PDB entry 6HIV | electron microscopy, 7.80 A resolution (low resolution: residue-level contacts below are approximate; hydrogen-bond / salt-bridge calls are withheld) | chains Cn and CA of the 154 polymer chains in the assembly

Chain Cn:
Molecule: mS38
From: Trypanosoma brucei brucei
UniProtKB: Q57VQ9 (Q57VQ9_TRYB2); residue numbers follow UniProt; this construct covers 1-250
Amino-acid sequence (250 residues; each row starts with the number of its first residue):
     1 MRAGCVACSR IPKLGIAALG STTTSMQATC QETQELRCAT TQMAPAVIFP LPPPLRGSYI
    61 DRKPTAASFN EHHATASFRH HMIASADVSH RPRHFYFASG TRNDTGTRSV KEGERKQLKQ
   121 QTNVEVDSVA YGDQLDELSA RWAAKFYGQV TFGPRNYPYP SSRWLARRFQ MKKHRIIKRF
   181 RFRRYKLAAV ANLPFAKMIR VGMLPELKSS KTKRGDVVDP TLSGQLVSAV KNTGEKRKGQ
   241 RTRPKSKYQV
Unresolved in the structure: 1-140

Chain CA:
Molecule: 9s rRNA
From: Trypanosoma brucei brucei
Sequence (621 nucleotides; each row starts with the number of its first residue):
     1 UAAAUUAUGG UCAAUUGUUA GUAUUCAUAU UAAUUUUUUU AAAUGUUUUA UCAUUUUAUA
    61 AAGGUUUAUU UUUGAAAGAU UUUUUGUAUA AAAUUUUAGG AAUAGUUAAU AAUAAUUUAU
   121 AAUUUUGAUU AGAUUGUUUU GUUAAUGCUA UUAGAUGGGU GUGGAAAAAU AAAAAAAAUA
   181 AUUAAUAUAU AUCAAUAAUA AAUUAAAUUA AUCUAUUAGU CAGAAAUGGA UGCCAGCCGU
   241 UGCGGUAAUU UCUAUGCUUU UAAAUAUUAU ACAAUUAUCA UAUUAAAUUG UUAAGUGUUG
   301 AUUUAACCAA UAAAAAUAUA AAUAAUUUUU AUUUGUUUUU AAACACCAUU AGGUAUAUGC
   361 AAAUAUAAAA UUAUAGUAAU UAUAAAUUAU AUUAUAUUAU AUUUAUUCAU AUAAUUAAUA
   421 GGAUAAUAUU UGUAGUUUUU GAUACCAUGA UAAGGAUUAU AAAUUGAAAG UGUUAAUAUC
   481 AUAAUCAAAA UUUAUUAUUU AUAUUAAAUA UGUAUGUGUA GAUAAAAUAA GAAAUUAAAA
   541 AGGUAUUGUU GCCCACCAAU UUUUAUAAUA AAAAUAACGU GCAGUAAUUA AUAUAUUUAU
   601 AAAAAUAUAU UUUUUUUUUU U
Construct notes: conflict U298 (C2839 in 343546), U473 (G3014 in 343546); expression tag (614-621)
Bound ions: Mg2+ site 1 near A27 (its only coordinating residue here); Mg2+ site 2: A61, A155; Mg2+ site 3 near U65 (its only coordinating residue here); Mg2+ site 4 near A68 (its only coordinating residue here); Mg2+ site 5 near A76 (its only coordinating residue here); Mg2+ site 6: A224, A225; Mg2+ site 7: U281, A367; Mg2+ site 8 near U339 (its only coordinating residue here); Mg2+ site 9 near A385 (its only coordinating residue here); Mg2+ site 10: A386, U387; Mg2+ site 11 near A541 (its only coordinating residue here); Mg2+ site 12 near U563 (its only coordinating residue here); 4 more Mg2+ sites not listed
Ligand contacts:
  - spermidine (SPD), molecule 1: A27, U28, G239, A266, U267, U268
  - spermidine (SPD), molecule 2: A218, U259, U261, A262, A263, A264
  - spermidine (SPD), molecule 3: U398, A399, U457, U458, A459
  - spermidine (SPD), molecule 4: A452, A453, G454, G466, A467, A468, A469, G470
  - spermine (SPM): U66, U67, U95, U96, U97, U125, U126, G127, A128, U129

Interface between chain Cn and chain CA:
Pairs across the interface (126; chain Cn residue first):
  Arg141(Cn) - A280(CA)
  Arg141(Cn) - A361(CA)
  Arg141(Cn) - A362(CA)
  Arg141(Cn) - A363(CA)
  Arg141(Cn) - U594(CA)
  Arg141(Cn) - A595(CA)
  Trp142(Cn) - A362(CA)
  Ala143(Cn) - A280(CA)
  Ala144(Cn) - A280(CA)
  Lys145(Cn) - C279(CA)
  Lys145(Cn) - A280(CA)
  Lys145(Cn) - U364(CA)
  Lys145(Cn) - U594(CA)
  Phe146(Cn) - C279(CA)
  Phe146(Cn) - A593(CA)
  Phe146(Cn) - U594(CA)
  Gln149(Cn) - U372(CA)
  Thr151(Cn) - U278(CA)
  Thr151(Cn) - C279(CA)
  Phe152(Cn) - U371(CA)
  Phe152(Cn) - U381(CA)
  Phe152(Cn) - A382(CA)
  Gly153(Cn) - A382(CA)
  Pro154(Cn) - A382(CA)
  Pro154(Cn) - U383(CA)
  Arg155(Cn) - A277(CA)
  Arg155(Cn) - U278(CA)
  Asn156(Cn) - A277(CA)
  Asn156(Cn) - U278(CA)
  Tyr157(Cn) - U278(CA)
  Tyr157(Cn) - U383(CA)
  Tyr157(Cn) - A384(CA)
  Tyr157(Cn) - U612(CA)
  Pro158(Cn) - U278(CA)
  Pro158(Cn) - A384(CA)
  Tyr159(Cn) - U278(CA)
  Tyr159(Cn) - U611(CA)
  Tyr159(Cn) - U612(CA)
  Pro160(Cn) - U278(CA)
  Ser161(Cn) - U612(CA)
  Ser162(Cn) - A382(CA)
  Ser162(Cn) - U383(CA)
  Ser162(Cn) - U612(CA)
  Arg163(Cn) - A591(CA)
  Arg163(Cn) - U592(CA)
  Arg163(Cn) - U611(CA)
  Arg163(Cn) - U612(CA)
  Arg163(Cn) - U613(CA)
  Trp164(Cn) - A382(CA)
  Trp164(Cn) - U383(CA)
  Trp164(Cn) - U544(CA)
  Leu165(Cn) - A382(CA)
  Ala166(Cn) - U592(CA)
  Ala166(Cn) - A593(CA)
  Arg167(Cn) - U544(CA)
  Arg167(Cn) - G584(CA)
  Arg167(Cn) - A591(CA)
  Arg167(Cn) - U592(CA)
  Arg168(Cn) - A382(CA)
  Gln170(Cn) - A593(CA)
  Gln170(Cn) - U594(CA)
  Met171(Cn) - A555(CA)
  Met171(Cn) - A603(CA)
  Lys172(Cn) - A373(CA)
  Lys172(Cn) - U374(CA)
  Lys173(Cn) - U594(CA)
  Lys173(Cn) - A595(CA)
  His174(Cn) - A599(CA)
  His174(Cn) - A602(CA)
  His174(Cn) - A603(CA)
  Arg175(Cn) - C556(CA)
  Arg175(Cn) - A572(CA)
  Lys178(Cn) - A599(CA)
  Lys178(Cn) - A601(CA)
  Lys178(Cn) - A602(CA)
  Arg179(Cn) - A571(CA)
  Arg179(Cn) - A572(CA)
  Arg181(Cn) - U597(CA)
  Arg181(Cn) - U598(CA)
  Arg181(Cn) - A599(CA)
  Phe182(Cn) - A568(CA)
  Phe182(Cn) - A599(CA)
  Phe182(Cn) - A601(CA)
  Arg183(Cn) - A567(CA)
  Arg183(Cn) - A568(CA)
  Arg183(Cn) - U569(CA)
  Arg183(Cn) - A570(CA)
  Arg183(Cn) - A571(CA)
  Tyr185(Cn) - A567(CA)
  Lys186(Cn) - A567(CA)
  Leu187(Cn) - A567(CA)
  Arg200(Cn) - A567(CA)
  Gly202(Cn) - A567(CA)
  Met203(Cn) - A567(CA)
  Ser209(Cn) - A568(CA)
  Ser210(Cn) - A568(CA)
  Ser210(Cn) - U569(CA)
  Thr212(Cn) - U569(CA)
  Lys213(Cn) - A568(CA)
  Lys213(Cn) - U569(CA)
  Lys213(Cn) - A570(CA)
  Arg214(Cn) - A567(CA)
  Lys236(Cn) - U339(CA)
  Lys236(Cn) - U354(CA)
  Lys238(Cn) - U339(CA)
  Lys238(Cn) - U340(CA)
  Gly239(Cn) - U338(CA)
  Gly239(Cn) - U339(CA)
  Gln240(Cn) - U338(CA)
  Gln240(Cn) - G359(CA)
  Arg241(Cn) - U337(CA)
  Arg241(Cn) - U338(CA)
  Arg241(Cn) - G359(CA)
  Arg241(Cn) - C360(CA)
  Arg241(Cn) - A361(CA)
  Thr242(Cn) - U338(CA)
  Thr242(Cn) - A355(CA)
  Arg243(Cn) - U336(CA)
  Arg243(Cn) - A361(CA)
  Pro244(Cn) - U596(CA)
  Lys245(Cn) - U597(CA)
  Ser246(Cn) - U597(CA)
  Ser246(Cn) - U598(CA)
  Lys247(Cn) - U598(CA)
  Lys247(Cn) - A599(CA)
  Tyr248(Cn) - A599(CA)
Also at the interface, not in a pair above, chain Cn (63 interface residues in all): Gly148, Phe169, Arg184, Lys211
Also at the interface, not in a pair above, chain CA (54 interface residues in all): U24, A341, U358, U566

Summary:
63 residues of chain Cn and 54 residues of chain CA are in contact. Ligands of chain CA: 4 copies of
spermidine and spermine. The Mg2+ site 2 is built by A61(CA) and A155(CA). A224(CA) and A225(CA) form the Mg2+
site 6.
Here chain Cn is mS38 and chain CA is 9s rRNA, both from Trypanosoma brucei brucei. Entry 6HIV (Cryo-EM
structure of the Trypanosoma brucei mitochondrial ribosome - This entry contains the complete mitoribosome)
was determined by electron microscopy together with 6HIW, 6HIX, 6HIY and 6HIZ from the same study.
